Entry 1EVK (X-ray diffraction, 2.00 A resolution); this record covers chains A and B.

Chain A (and B):
Protein: Threonyl-tRNA synthetase
Source organism: Escherichia coli
Notes: EC 6.1.1.3; fragment: catalytic and anticodon binding domains (residues 242-642); chain B of this document is another copy of the same molecule, construct and numbering; everything in this record applies to it too
UniProt: P0A8M3 (SYT_ECOLI); numbering as in UniProt (aligned over 242-642)
Sequence (401 residues; each row starts with the number of its first residue):
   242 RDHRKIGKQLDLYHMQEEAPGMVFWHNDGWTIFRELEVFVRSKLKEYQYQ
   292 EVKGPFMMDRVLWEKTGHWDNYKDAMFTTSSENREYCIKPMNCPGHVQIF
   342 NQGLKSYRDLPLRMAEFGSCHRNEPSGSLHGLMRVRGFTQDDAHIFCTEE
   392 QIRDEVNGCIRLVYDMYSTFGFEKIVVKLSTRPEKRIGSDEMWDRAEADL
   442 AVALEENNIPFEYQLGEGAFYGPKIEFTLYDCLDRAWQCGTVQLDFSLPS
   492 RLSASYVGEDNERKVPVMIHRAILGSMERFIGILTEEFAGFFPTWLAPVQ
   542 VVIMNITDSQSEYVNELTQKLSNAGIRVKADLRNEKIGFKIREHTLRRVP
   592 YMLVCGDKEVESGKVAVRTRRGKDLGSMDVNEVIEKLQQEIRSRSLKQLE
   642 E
UniProt features mapped onto this chain:
  - binding site (mRNA): Lys246 to Lys249, Asn342 to Arg349, Ile547 to Asp549, Asn575 to Thr586, Val595 to Glu600, Arg609, Asp615
  - binding site (tRNA(Thr)): His309, Arg325, Tyr348, Arg349
  - binding site (tRNA): Tyr313 to Met317, Arg363, Arg375, Tyr462, Gln484, Ile547 to Asp549, Asn575 to Arg583, Arg589, Val595 to Glu600, Arg609
  - binding site (Zn(2+)): Cys334, His385, His511
  - binding site (AMP): Arg363 to Glu365, Val376, Phe379, Gln381, Gln479, Cys480, Ser517, Arg520
  - modified residue: Lys286 (N6-acetyllysine)
  - mutagenesis: Pro296 (P296S: Confers resistance to borrelidin (BN); KM for L-Thr is unchanged, KM for ATP increases to 187 uM, KI for BN increases to 4.5 nM), Thr307 (T307A: KI for BN increases 10-fold, no change in aminoacylation activity), His309 (H309A: 10-fold increase in KM for Thr for activation, 240-fold decrease in aminoacyl transfer. Cells have a long lag phase and reach stationary phase at a lower cell density ...), Cys334 (C334S: Does not complement a deletion strain), His337 (H337A: KI for BN increases 12-fold, no change in aminoacylation activity, supports growth in the presence of BN), Arg363 (R363A: 700-fold decrease in kcat for Thr activation, 1000-fold decrease in kcat of aminoacylation, no change in KM), Gln381 (Q381A: 100-fold increase in KM for Thr for activation), His385 (H385A/N: Does not complement a deletion strain), Lys465 (K465A: 35-fold decrease in kcat for Thr activation, 570-fold decrease in kcat of aminoacylation, no change in KM), Gln479 (Q479A: Wild-type Thr activation and aminoacylation), Leu489 (L489M: Confers resistance to borrelidin (BN); KM for L-thr is unchanged, KM for ATP increases to 163 uM, KI for BN increases to 7.8 nM, supports growth in the presence of BN ...), His511 (H511A/N: Does not complement a deletion strain, has dominant lethal effect in presence of wild-type gene, probably due to repression of the wild-type gene), 1 further mutagenesis entry in UniProt
Ion coordination: Zn2+: Cys334, His385, His511

How chain A and chain B interact:
Residue-residue contacts (98):
  His255(A) with Gln339(B); Gln343(B)
  Gln257(A) with Gln339(B), hydrogen bond
  Glu258(A) with Arg325(B), salt bridge
  Glu259(A) with Met299(B); Asp300(B), hydrogen bond (backbone-backbone); Tyr327(B)
  Ala260(A) with Pro296(B), hydrophobic; Met298(B)
  Pro261(A) with Arg325(B); Tyr327(B)
  Met263(A) with Pro296(B), hydrophobic; Met298(B), hydrophobic
  Val264(A) with Lys294(B); Pro296(B)
  Phe265(A) with Lys294(B); Pro296(B); Met299(B), hydrophobic; Gln339(B)
  Trp266(A) with Val293(B); Lys294(B), hydrogen bond (backbone-backbone); Ile340(B)
  His267(A) with Val293(B); Ile340(B); Gln343(B)
  Asn268(A) with Gln291(B); Glu292(B), hydrogen bond (side chain-backbone); Val293(B)
  Trp271(A) with Glu292(B), hydrogen bond; Val293(B); Lys294(B)
  Arg275(A) with Arg282(B); Glu292(B), salt bridge
  Arg282(A) with Arg275(B)
  Lys286(A) with Ser563(B), hydrogen bond (side chain-backbone)
  Gln291(A) with Asn268(B)
  Glu292(A) with Asn268(B); Trp271(B), hydrogen bond; Arg275(B), salt bridge
  Val293(A) with Trp266(B); Asn268(B)
  Lys294(A) with Val264(B); Phe265(B); Trp266(B), hydrogen bond (backbone-backbone); Trp271(B)
  Pro296(A) with Met263(B), hydrophobic; Val264(B); Phe265(B)
  Phe297(A) with Met263(B); Phe297(B), hydrophobic; Ser360(B); His362(B)
  Met298(A) with Ala260(B); Met263(B), hydrophobic; Ile329(B), hydrophobic; His362(B)
  Met299(A) with Glu259(B); Phe265(B), hydrophobic
  Asp300(A) with Glu259(B), hydrogen bond (backbone-backbone)
  Leu303(A) with Gln257(B); Glu259(B)
  Phe318(A) with Met298(B), hydrophobic; Thr320(B); Ser321(B); Ser322(B)
  Thr319(A) with Thr319(B); Thr320(B), hydrogen bond (backbone-side chain)
  Thr320(A) with Phe318(B); Thr319(B), hydrogen bond (side chain-backbone)
  Ser321(A) with Phe318(B)
  Ser322(A) with Phe318(B); Asn364(B), hydrogen bond; Arg377(B), hydrogen bond
  Glu323(A) with Pro366(B); Ser367(B), hydrogen bond; Arg377(B), salt bridge
  Arg325(A) with Glu258(B), hydrogen bond (side chain-backbone); Pro261(B)
  Tyr327(A) with Glu259(B); Pro261(B)
  Ile329(A) with Phe297(B), hydrophobic; Ile329(B), hydrophobic
  Gly336(A) with Phe265(B)
  Gln339(A) with His255(B); Gln257(B), hydrogen bond; Phe265(B)
  Ile340(A) with Trp266(B); His267(B)
  Gln343(A) with His255(B); His267(B)
  His362(A) with Phe297(B)
  Asn364(A) with Ser322(B), hydrogen bond
  Glu365(A) with Glu323(B)
  Pro366(A) with Glu323(B)
  Ser367(A) with Glu323(B), hydrogen bond
  Arg377(A) with Ser322(B), hydrogen bond; Glu323(B), salt bridge
  Ser563(A) with Lys286(B), hydrogen bond (backbone-side chain)
Other interface residues (no listed pair), chain A (48 interface residues in all): Gly295, Gly566
Other interface residues (no listed pair), chain B (48 interface residues in all): Gly295, Leu303, Gly336, Glu365

Overview:
The chain A/chain B interface involves 48 residues from each chain; the contacts include 20 hydrogen bonds and
5 salt bridges. Polar contacts include Glu258(A)-Arg325(B), Arg275(A)-Glu292(B) and Glu323(A)-Arg377(B).
Chain A and chain B are both Threonyl-tRNA synthetase (Escherichia coli); the structure, Crystal structure of
a truncated form of threonyl-tRNA synthetase with the ligand threonine, was determined by X-ray diffraction
together with 1EVL from the same study.
